4YM3 - chain A; structure by X-ray diffraction, 1.89 A resolution.

== Chain A ==
Protein: Galectin-4
Source organism: Homo sapiens
UniProtKB: P56470 (LEG4_HUMAN); numbering as in UniProt (aligned over 171-323)
Chain sequence (153 residues; each row starts with the number of its first residue):
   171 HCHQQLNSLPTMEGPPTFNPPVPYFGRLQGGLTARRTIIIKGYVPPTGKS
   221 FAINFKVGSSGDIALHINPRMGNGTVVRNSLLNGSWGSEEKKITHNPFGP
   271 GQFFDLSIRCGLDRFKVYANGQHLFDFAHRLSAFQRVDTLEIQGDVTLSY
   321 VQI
Disordered / not traced: 171-184
Swiss-Prot annotation at these positions:
  - binding site (a beta-D-galactoside): Trp256 to Lys262
  - modified residue: Ser258 (Phosphoserine)

== Summary ==
Curated annotation (UniProt) lists 7 beta-D-galactoside-binding residues.
Chain A is Galectin-4 (Homo sapiens); the structure, Crystal structure of the human galectin-4 C-terminal
carbohydrate recognition domain in complex with lactose, was determined by X-ray diffraction together with
4YLZ, 4YM0, 4YM1 and 4YM2 from the same study.
